PDB entry 2R1T | X-ray diffraction, 1.70 A resolution | chains A and B

Chain A:
Protein: DJ-1
Source organism: Homo sapiens
UniProtKB: Q99497 (PARK7_HUMAN); residues 2-188 here = UniProt positions 2-188
Sequence (187 residues; row label = number of the first residue in the row):
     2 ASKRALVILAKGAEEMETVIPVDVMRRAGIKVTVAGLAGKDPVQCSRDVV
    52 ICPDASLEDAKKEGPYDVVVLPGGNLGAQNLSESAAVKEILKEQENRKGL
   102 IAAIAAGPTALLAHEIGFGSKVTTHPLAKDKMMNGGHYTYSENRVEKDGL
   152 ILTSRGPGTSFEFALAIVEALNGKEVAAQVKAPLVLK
Sequence notes: engineered mutation Ala106 (Cys in Q99497)
Swiss-Prot annotation at these positions:
  - active site: His126
  - site: Asp149, Gly150 (Cleavage)
  - modified residue: Ala2 (N-acetylalanine), Tyr67 (Phosphotyrosine), Lys148 (N6-acetyllysine), Lys182 (N6-succinyllysine)
  - lipidation (S-palmitoyl cysteine): Cys46, Cys53
  - cross-link: Lys130 (Glycyl lysine isopeptide (Lys-Gly) (interchain with G-Cter in SUMO))
  - natural variant: Leu10 (L10P: In PARK7; uncertain significance), Met26 (M26I: In PARK7), Ala39 (A39S: Found in early-onset Parkinson disease with digenic inheritance), Gln45 (deletion: In PARK7), Glu64 (E64D: In PARK7), Ala104 (A104T: In PARK7), Asp149 (D149A: In PARK7), Glu163 (E163K: In PARK7; uncertain significance), Leu166 (L166P: In PARK7)
  - mutagenesis: Leu10 (L10P: Abolishes detoxification activity on methylglyocal-adducted CoA), Glu18 (E18A: Strongly decreases enzymatic activity. Almost abolishes detoxification activity on methylglyocal-adducted CoA; E18D: Strongly decreases enzymatic activity ...), Cys46 (C46A: Reduces protein stability. No effect on oxidation; C46A: Reduces protein stability. No effect on oxidation. Reduced localization in lipid rafts; when associated with A-106 ...), Val51 (V51A: Disrupts dimer formation and strongly reduces ability to eliminate hydrogen peroxide), Cys53 (C53A: Strongly reduces chaperone activity and ability to eliminate hydrogen peroxide; C53S: No effect on mitochondrial translocation neither on deglycase activity), His126 (H126A: Strongly decreases enzymatic activity), Lys130 (K130R: Partially compensates for loss of stability; when associated with P-166), Ala179 (A179T: No effect on detoxification activity on methylglyocal-adducted CoA)

Chain B:
Protein: DJ-1
Source organism: Homo sapiens
UniProtKB: Q99497 (PARK7_HUMAN); residues 2-188 here = UniProt positions 2-188
Sequence (187 residues; numbered 2 to 188; the number before each row is that of its first residue):
     2 ASKRALVILAKGAEEMETVIPVDVMRRAGIKVTVAGLAGKDPVQCSRDVV
    52 ICPDASLEDAKKEGPYDVVVLPGGNLGAQNLSESAAVKEILKEQENRKGL
   102 IAAIAAGPTALLAHEIGFGSKVTTHPLAKDKMMNGGHYTYSENRVEKDGL
   152 ILTSRGPGTSFEFALAIVEALNGKEVAAQVKAPLVLK
Modified residues: Cys53 (S-[5-(2-aminoethyl)-2,3-dihydroxyphenyl]-L-cysteine; DYS)
Sequence notes: engineered mutation Ala106 (Cys in Q99497)
Swiss-Prot annotation at these positions:
  - active site: His126
  - site: Asp149, Gly150 (Cleavage)
  - modified residue: Ala2 (N-acetylalanine), Tyr67 (Phosphotyrosine), Lys148 (N6-acetyllysine), Lys182 (N6-succinyllysine)
  - lipidation: Cys46 (S-palmitoyl cysteine)
  - cross-link: Lys130 (Glycyl lysine isopeptide (Lys-Gly) (interchain with G-Cter in SUMO))
  - natural variant: Leu10 (L10P: In PARK7; uncertain significance), Met26 (M26I: In PARK7), Ala39 (A39S: Found in early-onset Parkinson disease with digenic inheritance), Gln45 (deletion: In PARK7), Glu64 (E64D: In PARK7), Ala104 (A104T: In PARK7), Asp149 (D149A: In PARK7), Glu163 (E163K: In PARK7; uncertain significance), Leu166 (L166P: In PARK7)
  - mutagenesis: Leu10 (L10P: Abolishes detoxification activity on methylglyocal-adducted CoA), Glu18 (E18A: Strongly decreases enzymatic activity. Almost abolishes detoxification activity on methylglyocal-adducted CoA; E18D: Strongly decreases enzymatic activity ...), Cys46 (C46A: Reduces protein stability. No effect on oxidation; C46A: Reduces protein stability. No effect on oxidation. Reduced localization in lipid rafts; when associated with A-106 ...), Val51 (V51A: Disrupts dimer formation and strongly reduces ability to eliminate hydrogen peroxide), His126 (H126A: Strongly decreases enzymatic activity), Lys130 (K130R: Partially compensates for loss of stability; when associated with P-166), Ala179 (A179T: No effect on detoxification activity on methylglyocal-adducted CoA)

How chain A and chain B interact:
Residue-residue contacts - 66 pairs, chain A then chain B:
  Glu15(A) - Asp24(B)
  Glu15(A) - Arg28(B)  salt bridge
  Glu16(A) - Val20(B)
  Glu16(A) - Asp24(B)
  Met17(A) - Ile21(B)  hydrophobic
  Met17(A) - Asp24(B)
  Met17(A) - Arg28(B)
  Met17(A) - Phe162(B)  hydrophobic
  Val20(A) - Glu16(B)
  Val20(A) - Met17(B)
  Val20(A) - Val20(B)  hydrophobic
  Ile21(A) - Met17(B)  hydrophobic
  Ile21(A) - Ile21(B)  hydrophobic
  Val23(A) - Val50(B)  hydrophobic
  Asp24(A) - Glu15(B)
  Asp24(A) - Glu16(B)
  Asp24(A) - Met17(B)
  Asp24(A) - Arg48(B)  salt bridge
  Arg27(A) - Arg48(B)  hydrogen bond (side chain-backbone)
  Arg27(A) - Asp49(B)
  Arg27(A) - Val50(B)
  Arg28(A) - Glu15(B)  salt bridge
  Arg28(A) - Met17(B)
  Arg28(A) - Arg48(B)
  Arg28(A) - Pro158(B)
  Pro43(A) - Cys53(B)
  Arg48(A) - Asp24(B)  salt bridge
  Arg48(A) - Arg27(B)  hydrogen bond (backbone-side chain)
  Arg48(A) - Arg28(B)
  Asp49(A) - Arg27(B)
  Val50(A) - Val23(B)  hydrophobic
  Val50(A) - Arg27(B)
  Val51(A) - Val51(B)
  Val51(A) - Ile52(B)
  Val51(A) - Cys53(B)  hydrogen bond (backbone-backbone)
  Ile52(A) - Val51(B)
  Cys53(A) - Val51(B)  hydrogen bond (backbone-backbone)
  Cys53(A) - Cys53(B)
  His126(A) - Pro184(B)
  His126(A) - Val186(B)
  Arg145(A) - Val186(B)  hydrogen bond (side chain-backbone)
  Arg145(A) - Leu187(B)
  Arg145(A) - Lys188(B)
  Arg156(A) - Val186(B)
  Gly157(A) - Leu185(B)
  Pro158(A) - Arg28(B)
  Pro158(A) - Phe162(B)
  Pro158(A) - Leu185(B)
  Gly159(A) - Leu185(B)  hydrogen bond (backbone-backbone)
  Gly159(A) - Val186(B)
  Gly159(A) - Leu187(B)
  Thr160(A) - Val186(B)
  Phe162(A) - Met17(B)  hydrophobic
  Phe162(A) - Pro158(B)
  Pro184(A) - His126(B)
  Leu185(A) - Gly157(B)
  Leu185(A) - Pro158(B)
  Leu185(A) - Gly159(B)  hydrogen bond (backbone-backbone)
  Val186(A) - His126(B)
  Val186(A) - Arg145(B)  hydrogen bond (backbone-side chain)
  Val186(A) - Arg156(B)
  Val186(A) - Gly159(B)
  Val186(A) - Thr160(B)
  Leu187(A) - Arg145(B)
  Leu187(A) - Gly159(B)
  Lys188(A) - Arg145(B)
Other interface residues (no listed pair), chain A (31 interface residues in all): Val25, Pro127
Other interface residues (no listed pair), chain B (31 interface residues in all): Val25, Asp55, Pro127

Summary:
The chain A/chain B interface involves 31 residues from each chain; the contacts include 8 hydrogen bonds and
4 salt bridges. Polar pairs include Glu15(A)-Arg28(B), Asp24(A)-Arg48(B) and Arg28(A)-Glu15(B).
Chain A is DJ-1 and chain B is DJ-1, both from Homo sapiens; the structure, dopamine quinone conjugation to
DJ-1, was determined by X-ray diffraction.
